Entry 4QZW (X-ray diffraction, 3.00 A resolution); this record covers chains H and I of the 28 polymer chains in the assembly.

== Chain H ==
Name: Proteasome subunit beta type-2
From: Saccharomyces cerevisiae
Notes: EC 3.4.25.1
UniProtKB: P25043 (PSB2_YEAST); residues 1-232 here correspond to UniProt positions 30-261 (UniProt number = residue number + 29)
Sequence (232 residues; row label = number of the first residue in the row):
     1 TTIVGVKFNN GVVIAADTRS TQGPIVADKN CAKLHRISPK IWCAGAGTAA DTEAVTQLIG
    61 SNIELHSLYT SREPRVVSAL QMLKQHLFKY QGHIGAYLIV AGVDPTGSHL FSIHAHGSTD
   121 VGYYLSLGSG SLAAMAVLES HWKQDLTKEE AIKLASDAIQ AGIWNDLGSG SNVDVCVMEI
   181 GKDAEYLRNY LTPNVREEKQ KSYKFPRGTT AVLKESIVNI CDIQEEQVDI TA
Not modelled in the structure: 223-232
Glycans and other covalent adducts: compound 04C linked to Thr-1
Bound ions: Mg2+: Gln-91 (shared with 1 residue of chain N)
Residues lining bound ligands:
  - 04C (1,2,4-trideoxy-4-methyl-2-{[N-(morpholin-4-ylacetyl)-L-alanyl-O-methyl-L-tyrosyl]amino}-1-phenyl-D-xylitol), molecule 1: Arg-19, Ser-20, Thr-21, Gln-22, Cys-31, Lys-33, His-35, Gly-45, Ala-46, Gly-47, Thr-48, Ala-49, Thr-52, Ser-129, Gly-168
  - 04C, molecule 2: His-114, His-116, Ser-118
Curated features (UniProtKB/Swiss-Prot):
  - active site: Thr-1 (Nucleophile)

== Chain I ==
Name: Proteasome subunit beta type-3
From: Saccharomyces cerevisiae
Notes: EC 3.4.25.1
UniProtKB: P25451 (PSB3_YEAST); residues 0-204 here correspond to UniProt positions 1-205 (UniProt number = residue number + 1)
Sequence (205 residues; numbered 0 to 204; the number before each row is that of its first residue; numbering starts at 0):
     0 MSDPSSINGG IVVAMTGKDC VAIACDLRLG SQSLGVSNKF EKIFHYGHVF LGITGLATDV
    60 TTLNEMFRYK TNLYKLKEER AIEPETFTQL VSSSLYERRF GPYFVGPVVA GINSKSGKPF
   120 IAGFDLIGCI DEAKDFIVSG TASDQLFGMC ESLYEPNLEP EDLFETISQA LLNAADRDAL
   180 SGWGAVVYII KKDEVVKRYL KMRQD
Not modelled in the structure: 0
Bound ions: Mg2+ site 1: Ala-174, Asp-177, Ser-180; Mg2+ site 2: Asp-204 (shared with 3 residues of chain Y)
Residues lining bound ligands: 04C (1,2,4-trideoxy-4-methyl-2-{[N-(morpholin-4-ylacetyl)-L-alanyl-O-methyl-L-tyrosyl]amino}-1-phenyl-D-xylitol): Asp-124, Leu-125, Cys-128
Curated features (UniProtKB/Swiss-Prot):
  - modified residue: Ser-30 (Phosphoserine)
  - cross-link: Lys-69 (Glycyl lysine isopeptide (Lys-Gly) (interchain with G-Cter in ubiquitin))

== Chain H / chain I interface ==
Residue-residue contacts (59; chain H residue first):
  Ile-25(H) with Asp-143(I); Phe-146(I), hydrophobic
  Ala-27(H) with Asp-130(I)
  Asp-28(H) with Asp-130(I); Glu-131(I)
  Lys-29(H) with Glu-150(I), salt bridge
  Ala-49(H) with Cys-128(I), hydrophobic
  Ala-50(H) with Tyr-95(I); Ile-126(I), hydrophobic; Cys-128(I), hydrophobic
  Asp-51(H) with Tyr-95(I), hydrogen bond; Arg-98(I), salt bridge
  Glu-53(H) with Cys-128(I)
  Ala-54(H) with Tyr-95(I)
  Tyr-90(H) with Phe-99(I), hydrophobic
  His-93(H) with Arg-98(I); Phe-99(I)
  Ile-94(H) with Phe-99(I), hydrophobic
  Arg-196(H) with Glu-150(I), hydrogen bond (side chain-backbone)
  Lys-199(H) with Glu-150(I); Ser-151(I); Tyr-153(I), hydrogen bond (side chain-backbone)
  Ser-202(H) with Glu-154(I), hydrogen bond
  Tyr-203(H) with Ser-151(I); Leu-152(I), hydrophobic
  Lys-204(H) with Glu-154(I); Asp-161(I)
  Phe-205(H) with Leu-152(I), hydrophobic; Gln-168(I)
  Arg-207(H) with Glu-160(I); Asp-161(I), salt bridge
  Gly-208(H) with Glu-164(I), hydrogen bond (backbone-side chain)
  Thr-209(H) with Glu-164(I)
  Thr-210(H) with Glu-164(I), hydrogen bond; Ser-167(I); Gln-168(I), hydrogen bond; Leu-199(I)
  Ala-211(H) with Leu-199(I); Lys-200(I), hydrogen bond (backbone-backbone)
  Val-212(H) with Phe-163(I), hydrophobic; Tyr-198(I)
  Leu-213(H) with Tyr-198(I), hydrogen bond (backbone-backbone); Leu-199(I); Lys-200(I)
  Lys-214(H) with Arg-197(I); Tyr-198(I), hydrogen bond (backbone-backbone)
  Glu-215(H) with Lys-196(I); Arg-197(I), salt bridge
  Ser-216(H) with Val-195(I); Lys-196(I), hydrogen bond (backbone-backbone)
  Ile-217(H) with Val-194(I)
  Val-218(H) with His-44(I); Tyr-187(I), hydrophobic; Val-194(I), hydrogen bond (backbone-backbone); Lys-196(I)
  Asn-219(H) with His-44(I)
  Ile-220(H) with Gly-46(I); Val-194(I), hydrophobic
  Asp-222(H) with Lys-74(I), salt bridge
Other interface residues (no listed pair), chain H (36 interface residues in all): Val-26, Thr-48, Pro-206
Other interface residues (no listed pair), chain I (38 interface residues in all): His-47, Phe-49, Leu-157, Glu-158, Thr-165, Leu-171, Glu-193

== Summary ==
Chain H and chain I form an interface of 36 and 38 residues respectively; the contacts include 12 hydrogen
bonds and 5 salt bridges. Among the polar pairs are Lys-29(H)/Glu-150(I), Asp-51(H)/Arg-98(I) and
Arg-207(H)/Asp-161(I). Bound to chain H: compound 04C. Ligands of chain I: compound 04C.
Here chain H is Proteasome subunit beta type-2 and chain I is Proteasome subunit beta type-3, both from
Saccharomyces cerevisiae. Entry 4QZW (yCP beta5-C52F mutant in complex with the epoxyketone inhibitor ONX
0914) was determined by X-ray diffraction (same publication as 4QUX, 4QUY, 4QV0, 4QV1, 4QV3, 4QV4 and 42
further entries).
